Entry 5E4O (X-ray diffraction, 1.50 A resolution); this record covers chains A and B.

== Chain A (and B) ==
Name: Transthyretin
Organism: Homo sapiens
Notes: chain B of this document is another copy of the same molecule, construct and numbering; everything in this record applies to it too
Reference sequence: P02766 (TTHY_HUMAN); residues 10-126 here correspond to UniProt positions 30-146 (UniProt number = residue number + 20)
Chain sequence (117 residues; numbered 10 to 126; the number before each row is that of its first residue):
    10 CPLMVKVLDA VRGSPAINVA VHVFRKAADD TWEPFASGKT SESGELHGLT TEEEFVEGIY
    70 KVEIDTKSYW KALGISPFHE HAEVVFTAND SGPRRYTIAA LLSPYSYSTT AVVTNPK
Disordered / not traced: 126 (chain B: 125-126)
Swiss-Prot annotation at these positions:
  - binding site (L-thyroxine): Lys15, Glu54, Ser117
  - modified residue: Cys10 (Sulfocysteine), Glu42 (4-carboxyglutamate), Ser52 (Phosphoserine)
  - glycosylation: Asn98 (N-linked (GlcNAc...) asparagine)
Ligand contacts: L57 (({(Z)-[(3,4-dichlorophenyl)(phenyl)methylidene]amino}oxy)acetic acid): Lys15, Leu17, Thr106, Ala108, Ala109, Leu110, Ser117, Thr118, Thr119, Val121
Reported in the primary citation:
  - binding site for L57: Lys15
  - conformationally variable residues (loop rearrangement): Val94 to Arg104

== Chain A / chain B interface ==
Pairs across the interface (43; chain A residue first):
  Phe87(A) with Phe95(B); Thr96(B); Tyr105(B), hydrophobic; Ile107(B), hydrophobic; Ala120(B), hydrophobic
  His88(A) with Val93(B); Val94(B); Thr118(B)
  Glu89(A) with Val94(B), hydrogen bond (backbone-backbone); Thr96(B), hydrogen bond
  His90(A) with Val94(B)
  Glu92(A) with Lys70(B), salt bridge; Glu92(B); Val94(B); Tyr116(B), hydrogen bond (backbone-side chain)
  Val93(A) with His88(B)
  Val94(A) with His88(B); Glu89(B), hydrogen bond (backbone-backbone); His90(B)
  Phe95(A) with Phe87(B), hydrophobic
  Thr96(A) with Lys76(B); Glu89(B), hydrogen bond
  Tyr105(A) with Phe87(B), hydrophobic
  Ile107(A) with Phe87(B), hydrophobic
  Tyr114(A) with Thr119(B), hydrogen bond (backbone-side chain); Ala120(B), hydrogen bond (backbone-backbone); Val122(B), hydrophobic
  Ser115(A) with Thr118(B), hydrogen bond (side chain-backbone); Thr119(B)
  Tyr116(A) with Glu92(B), hydrogen bond (side chain-backbone); Tyr116(B), hydrogen bond; Ser117(B); Thr118(B), hydrogen bond (backbone-backbone)
  Ser117(A) with Tyr116(B); Ser117(B), hydrogen bond
  Thr118(A) with His88(B); Ser115(B), hydrogen bond (backbone-side chain); Tyr116(B), hydrogen bond (backbone-backbone)
  Thr119(A) with Tyr114(B), hydrogen bond (side chain-backbone); Ser115(B), hydrogen bond
  Ala120(A) with Phe87(B), hydrophobic; Tyr114(B), hydrogen bond (backbone-backbone)
  Val122(A) with Tyr114(B), hydrophobic
Also at the interface, not in a pair above, chain A (21 interface residues in all): Ile68, Lys76
Also at the interface, not in a pair above, chain B (22 interface residues in all): Ile68

== In short ==
21 residues of chain A and 22 residues of chain B are in contact; the contacts include 17 hydrogen bonds and 1
salt bridge. Among the polar pairs are Glu92(A)-Lys70(B), Glu89(A)-Thr96(B) and Glu92(A)-Tyr116(B). Chain A
binds compound L57. From the paper: a binding site for L57 at Lys15(A); conformational variability at
Val94(A).
Chain A and chain B are both Transthyretin (Homo sapiens); the structure, Human transthyretin (TTR) complexed
with (Z)-((3,4-Dichloro-phenyl)-methyleneaminooxy)-acetic acid, was determined by X-ray diffraction together
with 5E23 and 5E4A from the same study.
